PDB entry 7DBB | X-ray diffraction, 2.81 A resolution | chains B and E of the 6 polymer chains in the assembly

[Chain B]
Name: Tubulin beta chain
From: Sus scrofa
UniProtKB: A0A287AGU7 (A0A287AGU7_PIG); the author numbering skips numbers that UniProt does not, so the offset changes along the chain: 1-42 = UniProt 1-42; 45-360 = UniProt 43-358; 369-455 = UniProt 359-445
Amino-acid sequence (445 residues; row label = number of the first residue in the row; note: 10 numbers in that range are skipped by the numbering (no residue carries them; nothing is unmodelled there)):
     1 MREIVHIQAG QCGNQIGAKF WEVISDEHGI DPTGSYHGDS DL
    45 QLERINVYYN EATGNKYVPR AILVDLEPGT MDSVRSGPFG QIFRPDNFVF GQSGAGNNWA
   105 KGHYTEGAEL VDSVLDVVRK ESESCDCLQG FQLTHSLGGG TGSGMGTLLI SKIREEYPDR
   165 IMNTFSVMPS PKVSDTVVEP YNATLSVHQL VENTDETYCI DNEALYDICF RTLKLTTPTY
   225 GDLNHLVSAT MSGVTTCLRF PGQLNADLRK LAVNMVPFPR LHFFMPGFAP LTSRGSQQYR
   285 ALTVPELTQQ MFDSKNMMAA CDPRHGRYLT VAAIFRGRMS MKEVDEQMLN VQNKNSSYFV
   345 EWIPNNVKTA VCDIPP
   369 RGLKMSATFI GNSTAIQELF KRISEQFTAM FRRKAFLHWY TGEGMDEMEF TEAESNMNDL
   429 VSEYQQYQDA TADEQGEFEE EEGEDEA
Not modelled in the structure: 279-281, 439-455
Bound ions: Mg2+: Q11 (together with GDP); Ca2+ near E113 (its only coordinating residue here)
Residues lining bound ligands:
  - GDP (guanosine-5'-diphosphate): G10, Q11, C12, Q15, I16, D69, N101, S140, G142, G143, G144, T145, G146, V171, P173, V177, D179, E183, N206, L209, Y224, L227, N228
  - H1F (5-phenyl-3-(3,4,5-trimethoxyphenyl)-3,4-dihydropyrazole-2-carbothioamide): V238, C241, L242, L248, A250, D251, K254, L255, N258, M259, T314, V315, A316, A317, I318, N349, N350, V351, K352, T353, A354, I378

[Chain E]
Name: Stathmin-4
From: Mus musculus
UniProtKB: P63042 (STMN4_MOUSE); residues 5-145 here correspond to UniProt positions 49-189 (UniProt number = residue number + 44)
Amino-acid sequence (143 residues; row label = number of the first residue in the row):
     3 MADMEVIELN KCTSGQSFEV ILKPPSFDGV PEFNASLPRR RDPSLEEIQK KLEAAEERRK
    63 YQEAELLKHL AEKREHEREV IQKAIEENNN FIKMAKEKLA QKMESNKENR EAHLAAMLER
   123 LQEKDKHAEE VRKNKELKEE ASR
Not modelled in the structure: 3-5, 29-43, 144-145
Construct notes: initiating methionine (3); expression tag (4)

[Interface between chain B and chain E]
Residue-residue contacts (25; chain B residue first):
  H107(B) - K75(E)  hydrogen bond
  Y108(B) - H78(E)  hydrogen bond
  Y108(B) - E79(E)
  Y108(B) - V82(E)  hydrophobic
  Y108(B) - I83(E)
  L152(B) - E79(E)
  S155(B) - L72(E)
  S155(B) - K75(E)
  S155(B) - R76(E)  hydrogen bond
  K156(B) - R76(E)
  K156(B) - E79(E)  salt bridge
  R158(B) - L68(E)
  R158(B) - L72(E)
  E159(B) - L69(E)
  E159(B) - L72(E)
  E159(B) - R76(E)  salt bridge
  P162(B) - E65(E)
  P162(B) - L68(E)  hydrophobic
  Q193(B) - K75(E)
  E411(B) - V82(E)
  E411(B) - A86(E)
  G412(B) - V82(E)
  G412(B) - K85(E)
  G412(B) - A86(E)
  E417(B) - H78(E)  salt bridge
Also at the interface, not in a pair above, chain B (17 interface residues in all): T109, T409, G410, M413, D414
Also at the interface, not in a pair above, chain E (15 interface residues in all): A73, E89, N90

[Overview]
The interface between chain B and chain E involves 17 residues on one side and 15 on the other; the contacts
include 3 hydrogen bonds and 3 salt bridges. Polar pairs include K156(B)-E79(E), E159(B)-R76(E) and
E417(B)-H78(E). Chain B binds GDP and compound H1F.
Chain B is Tubulin beta chain (Sus scrofa) and chain E is Stathmin-4 (Mus musculus); the structure, SSE in
complex with tubulin, was determined by X-ray diffraction.
